PDB entry 4KGV | X-ray diffraction, 2.10 A resolution | chains A and B of the 4 polymer chains in the assembly

Chain A:
Protein: Aspartate carbamoyltransferase
From: Escherichia coli
Notes: EC 2.1.3.2
UniProtKB: E8Y328 (E8Y328_ECOKO); residues 1-310 here correspond to UniProt positions 2-311 (UniProt number = residue number + 1)
Amino-acid sequence (310 residues; numbered 1 to 310; the number before each row is that of its first residue):
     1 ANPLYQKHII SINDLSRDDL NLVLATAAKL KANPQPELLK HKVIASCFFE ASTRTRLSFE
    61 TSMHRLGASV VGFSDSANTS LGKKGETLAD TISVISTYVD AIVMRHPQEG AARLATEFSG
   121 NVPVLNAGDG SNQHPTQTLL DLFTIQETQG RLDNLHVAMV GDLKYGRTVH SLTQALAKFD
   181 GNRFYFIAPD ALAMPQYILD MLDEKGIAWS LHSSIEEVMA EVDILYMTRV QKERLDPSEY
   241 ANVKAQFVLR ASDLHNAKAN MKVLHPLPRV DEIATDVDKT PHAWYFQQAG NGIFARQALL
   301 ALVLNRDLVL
Residues lining bound ligands: N-(phosphonacetyl)-L-aspartic acid (PAL): A51, S52, T53, R54, T55, R56, S80, K84, R105, H134, Q137, R167, T168, R229, Q231, P266, L267, P268

Chain B:
Protein: Aspartate carbamoyltransferase regulatory chain
From: Escherichia coli
Notes: EC 2.1.3.2
UniProtKB: E8Y329 (E8Y329_ECOKO); numbering as in UniProt (aligned over 1-153)
Amino-acid sequence (153 residues; row label = number of the first residue in the row):
     1 MTHDNKLQVE AIKRGTVIDH IPAQIGFKLL SLFKLTETDQ RITIGLNLPS GEMGRKDLIK
    61 IENTFLSEDQ VDQLALYAPQ ATVNRIDNYE VVGKSRPSLP ERIDNVLVCP NSNCISHAEP
   121 VSSSFAVRKR ANDIALKCKY CEKEFSHNVV LAN
Disordered / not traced: 1-8
Ion coordination: Zn2+: C109, C114, C138, C141
Residues lining bound ligands: ATP (adenosine-5'-triphosphate): A11, I12, V17, D19, H20, L58, K60, T82, N84, I86, Y89, V91, K94

How chain A and chain B interact:
Residue-residue contacts (35):
  S11(A) - E142(B)  hydrogen bond
  T87(A) - E119(B)
  L88(A) - E119(B)  hydrogen bond (backbone-side chain)
  A89(A) - E119(B)  hydrogen bond (backbone-side chain)
  H106(A) - I115(B)
  P107(A) - N113(B)  hydrogen bond (backbone-side chain)
  Q108(A) - N113(B)  hydrogen bond
  Q108(A) - I115(B)
  E109(A) - N111(B)  hydrogen bond
  E109(A) - N113(B)  hydrogen bond
  E109(A) - C114(B)
  E109(A) - I115(B)  hydrogen bond (backbone-backbone)
  E109(A) - C141(B)
  E109(A) - K143(B)  salt bridge
  G110(A) - I115(B)
  G110(A) - Y140(B)
  A111(A) - I115(B)
  R113(A) - K139(B)
  R113(A) - E142(B)  salt bridge
  L114(A) - I115(B)  hydrophobic
  L114(A) - E119(B)
  L114(A) - V121(B)  hydrophobic
  E117(A) - V121(B)
  E117(A) - K139(B)  salt bridge
  E117(A) - Y140(B)  hydrogen bond
  F118(A) - V121(B)  hydrophobic
  S131(A) - K143(B)
  N132(A) - C141(B)
  N132(A) - E142(B)  hydrogen bond
  Q133(A) - E142(B)
  Q196(A) - R130(B)
  Y197(A) - K137(B)
  Y197(A) - E144(B)
  D200(A) - R128(B)  salt bridge
  D200(A) - R130(B)  salt bridge
Also at the interface, not in a pair above, chain A (23 interface residues in all): N13, D129, G130
Also at the interface, not in a pair above, chain B (16 interface residues in all): P120

Summary:
23 residues of chain A face 16 of chain B across their interface; the contacts include 10 hydrogen bonds and 5
salt bridges. Polar contacts include E109(A)-K143(B), R113(A)-E142(B) and E117(A)-K139(B). Ligands of chain A:
N-(phosphonacetyl)-L-aspartic acid. Ligands of chain B: ATP.
Here chain A is Aspartate carbamoyltransferase and chain B is Aspartate carbamoyltransferase regulatory chain,
both from Escherichia coli. Entry 4KGV (The R state structure of E. coli ATCase with ATP bound) was determined
by X-ray diffraction, deposited together with 4KGX, 4KGZ and 4KH1.
